8TOB - chains DA and EA of the 44 polymer chains in the assembly; structure by electron microscopy, 3.14 A resolution.

Chain DA (and EA):
Protein: Fimbrial protein
From: Acinetobacter genomosp. 16BJ
Notes: chain EA of this document is another copy of the same molecule, construct and numbering; everything in this record applies to it too
UniProtKB: N9RQW9 (N9RQW9_9GAMM); residue numbers follow UniProt; this construct covers 9-78
Chain sequence (70 residues; row label = number of the first residue in the row):
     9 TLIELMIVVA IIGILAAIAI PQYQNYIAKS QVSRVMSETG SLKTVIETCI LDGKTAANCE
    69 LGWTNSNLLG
Cystine bridges: Cys57-Cys67
Reported in the primary citation:
  - post-translational modification sites: Gly78

How chain DA and chain EA interact:
Residue-residue contacts - 4 pairs, chain DA then chain EA:
  Leu10(DA) - Glu12(EA)
  Leu10(DA) - Val16(EA)  hydrophobic
  Leu13(DA) - Val16(EA)  hydrophobic
  Leu13(DA) - Ile19(EA)  hydrophobic
Also at the interface, not in a pair above, chain DA (7 interface residues in all): Thr9, Met14, Val16, Val17, Ile20
Also at the interface, not in a pair above, chain EA (5 interface residues in all): Ile20, Leu23

In short:
7 residues of chain DA and 5 residues of chain EA are in contact. The paper reports a modification site at
Gly78(DA).
Chain DA and chain EA are both Fimbrial protein (Acinetobacter genomosp. 16BJ); the structure, Acinetobacter
GP16 Type IV pilus, was determined by electron microscopy (same publication as 8TOC, 8TV9, 8TVA, 8TW2 and
8TWC).
